7MQR - chains B and F of the 10 polymer chains in the assembly; structure by electron microscopy, 4.10 A resolution (low resolution: residue-level contacts below are approximate; hydrogen-bond / salt-bridge calls are withheld).

[Chain B]
Molecule: Insulin B chain
Reference sequence: P01308 (INS_HUMAN); residues 1-22 here correspond to UniProt positions 25-46 (UniProt number = residue number + 24)
Chain sequence (22 residues; numbered 1 to 22; the number before each row is that of its first residue):
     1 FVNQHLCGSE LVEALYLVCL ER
Not modelled in the structure: 1-2, 21-22
Construct notes: engineered mutation Glu-10 (His34 in P01308), Leu-20 (Gly44 in P01308)

[Chain F]
Molecule: Isoform Short of Insulin receptor
Organism: Homo sapiens
Notes: EC 2.7.10.1; fragment: Ectodomain
Reference sequence: P06213 (INSR_HUMAN), isoform P06213-2; residues 1-916 here correspond to UniProt positions 28-943 (UniProt number = residue number + 27)
Chain sequence (916 residues; row label = number of the first residue in the row):
     1 HLYPGEVCPG MDIRNNLTRL HELENCSVIE GHLQILLMFK TRPEDFRDLS FPKLIMITDY
    61 LLLFRVYGLE SLKDLFPNLT VIRGSRLFFN YALVIFEMVH LKELGLYNLM NITRGSVRIE
   121 KNNELCYLAT IDWSRILDSV EDNYIVLNKD DNEECGDICP GTAKGKTNCP ATVINGQFVE
   181 RCWTHSHCQK VCPTICKSHG CTAEGLCCHS ECLGNCSQPD DPTKCVACRN FYLDGRCVET
   241 CPPPYYHFQD WRCVNFSFCQ DLHHKCKNSR RQGCHQYVIH NNKCIPECPS GYTMNSSNLL
   301 CTPCLGPCPK VCHLLEGEKT IDSVTSAQEL RGCTVINGSL IINIRGGNNL AAELEANLGL
   361 IEEISGYLKI RRSYALVSLS FFRKLRLIRG ETLEIGNYSF YALDNQNLRQ LWDWSKHNLT
   421 ITQGKLFFHY NPKLCLSEIH KMEEVSGTKG RQERNDIALK TNGDQASCEN ELLKFSYIRT
   481 SFDKILLRWE PYWPPDFRDL LGFMLFYKEA PYQNVTEFDG QDACGSNSWT VVDIDPPLRS
   541 NDPKSQNHPG WLMRGLKPWT QYAIFVKTLV TFSDERRTYG AKSDIIYVQT DATNPSVPLD
   601 PISVSNSSSQ IILKWKPPSD PNGNITHYLV FWERQAEDSE LFELDYCLKG LKLPSRTWSP
   661 PFESEDSQKH NQSEYEDSAG ECCSCPKTDS QILKELEESS FRKTFEDYLH NVVFVPRPSR
   721 KRRSLGDVGN VTVAVPTVAA FPNTSSTSVP TSPEEHRPFE KVVNKESLVI SGLRHFTGYR
   781 IELQACNQDT PEERCSVAAY VSARTMPEAK ADDIVGPVTH EIFENNVVHL MWQEPKEPNG
   841 LIVLYEVSYR RYGDEELHLC VSRKHFALER GCRLRGLSPG NYSVRIRATS LAGNGSWTEP
   901 TYFYVTDYLD VPSNIA
Not modelled in the structure: 163-167, 271-273, 519-527, 657-690, 718-753, 911-916
Disulfide bonds: Cys-8/Cys-26, Cys-126/Cys-155, Cys-159/Cys-182, Cys-169/Cys-188, Cys-192/Cys-201, Cys-196/Cys-207, Cys-208/Cys-216, Cys-212/Cys-225, Cys-228/Cys-237, Cys-241/Cys-253, Cys-259/Cys-284, Cys-266/Cys-274, Cys-288/Cys-301, Cys-304/Cys-308, Cys-312/Cys-333, Cys-435/Cys-468, Cys-647/Cys-860, Cys-786/Cys-795
Covalent attachments: N-acetylglucosamine (NAG) linked to Asn-16, Asn-25, Asn-111, Asn-215, Asn-255, Asn-337, Asn-397, Asn-418, Asn-606, Asn-624
Curated features (UniProtKB/Swiss-Prot):
  - region: Glu-706 to Phe-714 (Insulin-binding)
  - site: Phe-39 (Insulin-binding)
  - modified residue: Ser-373 (Phosphoserine), Tyr-374 (Phosphotyrosine), Ser-380 (Phosphoserine)
  - glycosylation (N-linked (GlcNAc...) asparagine): Asn-16, Asn-25, Asn-78, Asn-111, Asn-215, Asn-255, Asn-295, Asn-337, Asn-397, Asn-418, Asn-514, Asn-606, Asn-624, Asn-671

[Interface between chain B and chain F]
Contacting residue pairs - 10 pairs, chain B then chain F:
  His-5(B) / Pro-495(F)
  Cys-7(B) / Asp-496(F)
  Cys-7(B) / Phe-497(F)
  Cys-7(B) / Arg-498(F)
  Gly-8(B) / Phe-497(F)
  Gly-8(B) / His-710(F)
  Glu-10(B) / Phe-497(F)
  Glu-10(B) / Arg-539(F)
  Glu-10(B) / Asn-541(F)
  Val-12(B) / Phe-714(F)
Interface residues without a listed pair, chain B (6 interface residues in all): Ser-9

[Summary]
The interface between chain B and chain F involves 6 residues on one side and 8 on the other.
N-acetylglucosamine is covalently linked to Asn-16(F), Asn-25(F), Asn-111(F), Asn-215(F), Asn-255(F) and
Asn-337(F) and 4 more.
Here chain B is Insulin B chain and chain F is Isoform Short of Insulin receptor (Homo sapiens). Entry 7MQR
(The insulin receptor ectodomain in complex with four venom hybrid insulins - symmetric conformation) was
determined by electron microscopy, deposited together with 7MQO and 7MQS.
